6QVF - chains A and B; structure by X-ray diffraction, 1.44 A resolution.

== Chain A (and B) ==
Name: Prepilin-like protein
Source organism: Thermus thermophilus
Notes: chain B of this document is another copy of the same molecule, construct and numbering; everything in this record applies to it too
UniProtKB: Q8KPZ3 (Q8KPZ3_THETH); residues 30-192 here correspond to UniProt positions 31-193 (UniProt number = residue number + 1)
Sequence (175 residues; each row starts with the number of its first residue):
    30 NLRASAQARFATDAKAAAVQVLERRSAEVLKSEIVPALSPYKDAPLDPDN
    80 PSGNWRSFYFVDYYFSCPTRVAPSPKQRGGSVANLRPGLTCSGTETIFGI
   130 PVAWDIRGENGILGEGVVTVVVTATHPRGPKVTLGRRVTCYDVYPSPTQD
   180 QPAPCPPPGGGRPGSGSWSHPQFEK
Unresolved in the structure: 30-31, 203-204 (chain B: 203-204)
Sequence notes: expression tag (193-204)
Cystine bridges: C96-C120, C169-C184

== Interface between chain A and chain B ==
Pairs across the interface (27; chain A residue first):
  R32(A) - Y173(B)
  A33(A) - Y173(B)
  Q36(A) - Y173(B)
  K44(A) - E52(B)  salt bridge
  E52(A) - K44(B)  salt bridge
  V161(A) - R165(B)
  T162(A) - R165(B)
  T162(A) - R166(B)  hydrogen bond (backbone-backbone)
  L163(A) - G164(B)
  L163(A) - R165(B)
  G164(A) - L163(B)
  G164(A) - G164(B)  hydrogen bond (backbone-backbone)
  R165(A) - T162(B)
  R165(A) - L163(B)
  R166(A) - T162(B)  hydrogen bond (backbone-backbone)
  Y173(A) - R32(B)
  Y173(A) - A33(B)  hydrogen bond (side chain-backbone)
  G193(A) - P200(B)
  G195(A) - S198(B)
  S196(A) - S196(B)
  S196(A) - W197(B)
  S196(A) - S198(B)  hydrogen bond (backbone-backbone)
  W197(A) - S196(B)
  W197(A) - W197(B)
  S198(A) - G195(B)
  S198(A) - S196(B)  hydrogen bond (backbone-backbone)
  P200(A) - G193(B)
Also at the interface, not in a pair above, chain A (21 interface residues in all): K160, D171, H199
Also at the interface, not in a pair above, chain B (21 interface residues in all): Q36, K160, V161, D171, H199

== Summary ==
Chain A and chain B each contribute 21 residues to their interface; the contacts include 6 hydrogen bonds and
2 salt bridges. Among the polar pairs are K44(A)-E52(B), Y173(A)-A33(B) and T162(A)-R166(B).
Both chains are Prepilin-like protein (Thermus thermophilus). Entry 6QVF (TT_C0855 competence pilin from
Thermus thermophilus HB27) was determined by X-ray diffraction, deposited together with 6QVI.
